PDB entry 8CAN | electron microscopy, 1.93 A resolution | chains D and F of the 6 polymer chains in the assembly

Chain D (and F):
Protein: basic juvenile hormone-suppressible protein 1
Source organism: Galleria mellonella
Notes: chain F of this document is another copy of the same molecule, construct and numbering; everything in this record applies to it too
UniProtKB: A0A6J1WF64 (A0A6J1WF64_GALME); numbering as in UniProt (aligned over 1-752)
Chain sequence (752 residues; numbered 1 to 752; the number before each row is that of its first residue):
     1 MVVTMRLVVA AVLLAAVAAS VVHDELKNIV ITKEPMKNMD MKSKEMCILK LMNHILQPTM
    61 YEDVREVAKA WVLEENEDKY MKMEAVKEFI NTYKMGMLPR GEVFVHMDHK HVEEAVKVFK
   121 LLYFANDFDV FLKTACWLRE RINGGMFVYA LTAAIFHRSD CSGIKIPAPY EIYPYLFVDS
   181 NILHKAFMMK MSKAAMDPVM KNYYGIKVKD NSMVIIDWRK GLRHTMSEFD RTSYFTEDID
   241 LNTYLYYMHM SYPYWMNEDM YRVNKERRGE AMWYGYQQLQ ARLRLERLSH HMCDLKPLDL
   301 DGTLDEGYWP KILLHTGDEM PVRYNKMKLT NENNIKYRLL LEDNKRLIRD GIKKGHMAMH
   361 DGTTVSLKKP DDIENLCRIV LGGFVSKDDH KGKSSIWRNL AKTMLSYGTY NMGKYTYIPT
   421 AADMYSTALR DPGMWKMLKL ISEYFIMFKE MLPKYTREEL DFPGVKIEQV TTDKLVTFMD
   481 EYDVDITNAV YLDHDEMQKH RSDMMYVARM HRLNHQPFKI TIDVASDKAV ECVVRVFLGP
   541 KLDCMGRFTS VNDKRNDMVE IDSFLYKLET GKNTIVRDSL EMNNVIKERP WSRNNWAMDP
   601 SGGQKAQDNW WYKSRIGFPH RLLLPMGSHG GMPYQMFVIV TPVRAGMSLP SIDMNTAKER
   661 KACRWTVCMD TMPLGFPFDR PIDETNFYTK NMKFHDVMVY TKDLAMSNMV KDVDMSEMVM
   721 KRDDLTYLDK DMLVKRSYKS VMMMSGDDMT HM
Disordered / not traced: 1-33, 60-68, 598-606, 646-650, 740-752
Disulfide bonds: Cys-293/Cys-544, Cys-663/Cys-668
Ion coordination: Cu ion site 1: His-54, His-500; Cu ion site 2: His-290 (shared with 1 residue of chain A); Cu ion site 3: His-291 (shared with 1 residue of chain A); Cu ion site 4: His-360, His-390; Cu ion site 5: His-515, His-620
Small-molecule neighbours: tryptophan (TRP): Tyr-244, Gln-278, Leu-279, Val-559, Glu-560, Ile-561, Asn-583, Asn-584, Phe-618, Arg-664, Trp-665

Interface between chain D and chain F:
Pairs across the interface (35; chain D residue first):
  Met-95(D) / Glu-684(F)
  Lys-336(D) / Glu-443(F)  salt bridge
  Leu-339(D) / Arg-349(F)
  Leu-339(D) / Leu-440(F)  hydrophobic
  Leu-340(D) / Arg-349(F)
  Asp-343(D) / Arg-349(F)  salt bridge
  Asp-343(D) / Lys-353(F)  salt bridge
  Asp-343(D) / Met-447(F)
  Arg-346(D) / Lys-345(F)
  Arg-346(D) / Arg-346(F)
  Arg-346(D) / Arg-349(F)
  Arg-346(D) / Asp-350(F)  salt bridge
  Leu-347(D) / Lys-353(F)
  Leu-347(D) / Lys-354(F)
  Ala-358(D) / Lys-354(F)
  Ala-358(D) / His-356(F)
  Met-359(D) / Lys-354(F)
  His-360(D) / Ile-352(F)
  His-360(D) / Lys-353(F)
  His-360(D) / Lys-354(F)
  His-360(D) / Gly-355(F)
  His-360(D) / Lys-368(F)  hydrogen bond (backbone-side chain)
  His-360(D) / Met-451(F)
  Gly-362(D) / Lys-368(F)
  Lys-393(D) / Glu-450(F)
  Lys-393(D) / Met-451(F)
  Ser-394(D) / Met-451(F)
  Ser-395(D) / Lys-353(F)  hydrogen bond (side chain-backbone)
  Trp-397(D) / Lys-353(F)
  Trp-397(D) / Glu-450(F)
  Trp-397(D) / Met-451(F)
  Tyr-410(D) / Asp-543(F)  hydrogen bond
  Tyr-410(D) / Met-545(F)
  Tyr-410(D) / Arg-547(F)
  Asn-411(D) / Arg-547(F)  hydrogen bond
Other interface residues (no listed pair), chain D (25 interface residues in all): Thr-92, Thr-330, Glu-332, Asn-333, Ile-335, Asn-344, Asp-361, Lys-414
Other interface residues (no listed pair), chain F (26 interface residues in all): Lys-296, Pro-297, Asp-299, Leu-367, Ile-446, Asp-553, Thr-685

Overview:
The interface between chain D and chain F involves 25 residues on one side and 26 on the other; the contacts
include 4 hydrogen bonds and 4 salt bridges. Among the polar pairs are Lys-336(D)/Glu-443(F),
Asp-343(D)/Arg-349(F) and Asp-343(D)/Lys-353(F). Chain D binds tryptophan.
Chain D and chain F are both basic juvenile hormone-suppressible protein 1 (Galleria mellonella); the
structure, Cryo-EM structure of the Cora homohexamer from Galleria mellonella saliva, was determined by
electron microscopy, deposited together with 8CA9, 8CAD and 8PO9.
